Entry 1H2G (X-ray diffraction, 2.00 A resolution); this record covers chains A and B.

[Chain A]
Molecule: Penicillin G acylase alpha subunit
From: Escherichia coli
Notes: EC 3.5.1.11
UniProt: P06875 (PAC_ECOLI); residues 1-209 here correspond to UniProt positions 27-235 (UniProt number = residue number + 26)
Chain sequence (209 residues; numbered 1 to 209; the number before each row is that of its first residue):
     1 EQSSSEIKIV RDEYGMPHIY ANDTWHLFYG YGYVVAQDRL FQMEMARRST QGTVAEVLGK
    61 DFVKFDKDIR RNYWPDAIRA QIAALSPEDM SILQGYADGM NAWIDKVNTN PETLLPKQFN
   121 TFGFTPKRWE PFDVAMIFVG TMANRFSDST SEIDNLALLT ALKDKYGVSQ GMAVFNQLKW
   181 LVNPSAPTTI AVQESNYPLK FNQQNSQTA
Disordered / not traced: 1-2, 208-209
Metal / ion sites: Ca2+: Glu152 (shared with Asp73(B), Val75(B), Asp76(B), Pro205(B) of chain B)
Swiss-Prot annotation at these positions:
  - binding site (Ca(2+)): Glu152

[Chain B]
Molecule: Penicillin G acylase beta subunit
From: Escherichia coli
Notes: EC 3.5.1.11
UniProt: P06875 (PAC_ECOLI); residues 1-557 here correspond to UniProt positions 290-846 (UniProt number = residue number + 289)
Chain sequence (557 residues; row label = number of the first residue in the row):
     1 SNMWVIGKSK AQDAKAIMVN GPQFGWYAPA YTYGIGLHGA GYDVTGNTPF AYPGLVFGHN
    61 GVISWGSTAG LGDDVDIFAE RLSAEKPGYY LHNGKWVKML SREETITVKN GQAETFTVWR
   121 TVHGNILQTD QTTQTAYAKS RAWDGKEVAS LLAWTHQMKA KNWQEWTQQA AKQALTINWY
   181 YADVNGNIGY VHTGAYPDRQ SGHDPRLPVP GTGKWDWKGL LPFEMNPKVY NPQSGYIANW
   241 NNSPQKDYPA SDLFAFLWGG ADRVTEIDRL LEQKPRLTAD QAWDVIRQTS RQDLNLRLFL
   301 PTLQAATSGL TQSDPRRQLV ETLTRWDGIN LLNDDGKTWQ QPGSAILNVW LTSMLKRTVV
   361 AAVPMPFDKW YSASGYETTQ DGPTGSLNIS VGAKILYEAV QGDKSPIPQA VDLFAGKPQQ
   421 EVVLAALEDT WETLSKRYGN NVSNWKTPAM ALTFRANNFF GVPQAAAEET RHQAEYQNRG
   481 TENDMIVFSP TTSDRPVLAW DVVAPGQSGF IAPDGTVDKH YEDQLKMYEN FGRKSLWLTK
   541 QDVEAHKESQ EVLHVQR
Sequence notes: engineered mutation Leu71 (Phe360 in P06875)
Metal / ion sites: Ca2+: Asp73, Val75, Asp76, Pro205, Asp252 (shared with Glu152(A) of chain A)
Swiss-Prot annotation at these positions:
  - active site: Ser1 (Nucleophile)
  - binding site (Ca(2+)): Asp73, Val75, Asp76, Pro205, Asp252

[How chain A and chain B interact]
Residue-residue contacts - 342 pairs, chain A then chain B:
  Ser5(A) - Leu553(B)
  Ser5(A) - His554(B)
  Ser5(A) - Val555(B)  hydrogen bond (backbone-backbone)
  Glu6(A) - Val552(B)
  Glu6(A) - Leu553(B)
  Glu6(A) - His554(B)  salt bridge
  Ile7(A) - Glu551(B)
  Ile7(A) - Val552(B)
  Ile7(A) - Leu553(B)  hydrogen bond (backbone-backbone)
  Ile7(A) - Val555(B)  hydrophobic
  Lys8(A) - Gln550(B)
  Lys8(A) - Glu551(B)
  Ile9(A) - Gln550(B)
  Ile9(A) - Glu551(B)  hydrogen bond (backbone-backbone)
  Val10(A) - Val543(B)  hydrophobic
  Val10(A) - Lys547(B)
  Val10(A) - Ser549(B)
  Arg11(A) - Lys547(B)
  Arg11(A) - Glu548(B)  hydrogen bond (backbone-backbone)
  Arg11(A) - Ser549(B)  hydrogen bond (backbone-backbone)
  Asp12(A) - Trp537(B)
  Asp12(A) - His546(B)
  Asp12(A) - Glu548(B)
  Glu13(A) - His520(B)  hydrogen bond (backbone-side chain)
  Glu13(A) - His546(B)  hydrogen bond (backbone-backbone)
  Glu13(A) - Glu548(B)
  Tyr14(A) - Gln507(B)
  Tyr14(A) - His520(B)
  Tyr14(A) - Asp523(B)
  Tyr14(A) - Gln524(B)
  Tyr14(A) - Lys534(B)
  Gly15(A) - Gln507(B)
  Gly15(A) - His520(B)  hydrogen bond (backbone-side chain)
  Met16(A) - Gly34(B)
  Met16(A) - Ile35(B)
  Met16(A) - Gly36(B)
  Met16(A) - Thr45(B)
  Met16(A) - Gly46(B)
  Met16(A) - Leu536(B)  hydrophobic
  Pro17(A) - Tyr33(B)
  Pro17(A) - Gly34(B)
  Pro17(A) - Ile35(B)
  Pro17(A) - Gly36(B)  hydrogen bond (backbone-backbone)
  Pro17(A) - Gln507(B)
  His18(A) - Gly36(B)
  His18(A) - His38(B)
  His18(A) - Thr45(B)
  His18(A) - Trp537(B)  hydrogen bond (side chain-backbone)
  His18(A) - Val543(B)
  Ile19(A) - Ile35(B)  hydrophobic
  Ile19(A) - Gly36(B)  hydrogen bond (backbone-backbone)
  Ile19(A) - Leu37(B)
  Ile19(A) - His38(B)  hydrogen bond (backbone-backbone)
  Tyr20(A) - His38(B)
  Tyr20(A) - Lys540(B)
  Tyr20(A) - Val543(B)
  Ala21(A) - His38(B)  hydrogen bond (backbone-backbone)
  Ala21(A) - Gly39(B)
  Ala21(A) - Ala40(B)
  Asp23(A) - Ala40(B)
  Thr24(A) - Ala40(B)
  Trp25(A) - Val555(B)  hydrophobic
  Trp25(A) - Arg557(B)
  His26(A) - Val555(B)  hydrogen bond (side chain-backbone)
  Leu27(A) - His38(B)
  Leu27(A) - Gly39(B)
  Leu27(A) - Tyr42(B)  hydrophobic
  Phe28(A) - Pro53(B)
  Phe28(A) - Thr155(B)
  Tyr29(A) - Val555(B)  hydrophobic
  Tyr31(A) - Tyr33(B)  hydrophobic
  Tyr31(A) - Ile35(B)
  Tyr31(A) - Leu37(B)  hydrophobic
  Tyr31(A) - Thr48(B)
  Tyr31(A) - Ala51(B)  hydrogen bond (side chain-backbone)
  Tyr31(A) - Tyr52(B)  hydrogen bond (side chain-backbone)
  Tyr31(A) - Pro53(B)
  Tyr33(A) - Glu551(B)  hydrogen bond
  Val34(A) - Tyr33(B)  hydrogen bond (backbone-side chain)
  Val35(A) - Tyr33(B)  hydrogen bond (backbone-side chain)
  Val35(A) - Ala51(B)  hydrophobic
  Gln37(A) - Glu551(B)  hydrogen bond
  Asp38(A) - Tyr33(B)  hydrogen bond
  Asp38(A) - Gln507(B)  hydrogen bond
  Asp38(A) - Ser508(B)
  Asp38(A) - Gly509(B)  hydrogen bond (backbone-backbone)
  Asp38(A) - Phe510(B)
  Arg39(A) - Ala30(B)  hydrogen bond (side chain-backbone)
  Arg39(A) - Thr32(B)  hydrogen bond (side chain-backbone)
  Arg39(A) - Tyr33(B)
  Arg39(A) - Gly506(B)  hydrogen bond (side chain-backbone)
  Arg39(A) - Gln507(B)  hydrogen bond (side chain-backbone)
  Arg39(A) - Gly509(B)
  Phe41(A) - Gln464(B)
  Phe41(A) - Ala465(B)
  Gln42(A) - Pro29(B)  hydrogen bond (side chain-backbone)
  Gln42(A) - Ala30(B)  hydrogen bond (side chain-backbone)
  Gln42(A) - Gln464(B)  hydrogen bond
  Met43(A) - Phe50(B)
  Met45(A) - Val462(B)  hydrophobic
  Met45(A) - Pro463(B)
  Ala46(A) - Phe50(B)  hydrophobic
  Ser49(A) - Asn458(B)  hydrogen bond
  Ser49(A) - Phe460(B)
  Ser49(A) - Val462(B)
  Val54(A) - Val462(B)  hydrophobic
  Ala55(A) - Thr107(B)
  Ala55(A) - Val108(B)
  Ala55(A) - Lys109(B)  hydrogen bond (backbone-backbone)
  Glu56(A) - Thr107(B)  hydrogen bond (backbone-backbone)
  Glu56(A) - Lys109(B)
  Val57(A) - Lys109(B)
  Leu58(A) - Pro463(B)
  Gly59(A) - Val108(B)
  Gly59(A) - Lys109(B)
  Lys60(A) - Val108(B)
  Phe62(A) - Gly461(B)
  Phe62(A) - Pro463(B)
  Val63(A) - Val108(B)  hydrophobic
  Val63(A) - Glu114(B)
  Phe65(A) - Phe460(B)  hydrophobic
  Phe65(A) - Val462(B)  hydrophobic
  Asp66(A) - Ile106(B)
  Lys67(A) - Ile106(B)
  Lys67(A) - Glu114(B)  salt bridge
  Lys67(A) - Phe116(B)
  Ile69(A) - Phe460(B)  hydrophobic
  Arg70(A) - Arg102(B)  hydrogen bond (backbone-side chain)
  Arg70(A) - Glu104(B)  salt bridge
  Arg70(A) - Thr105(B)  hydrogen bond (side chain-backbone)
  Arg70(A) - Ile106(B)
  Arg71(A) - Phe116(B)
  Arg71(A) - Val118(B)
  Arg71(A) - Asn125(B)
  Asn72(A) - Asn125(B)
  Asn72(A) - Lys139(B)
  Asn72(A) - Arg141(B)  hydrogen bond (backbone-side chain)
  Tyr73(A) - Arg102(B)  hydrogen bond (backbone-side chain)
  Tyr73(A) - Asn125(B)  hydrogen bond (backbone-side chain)
  Trp74(A) - Ser101(B)
  Trp74(A) - Arg102(B)
  Trp74(A) - Val118(B)
  Trp74(A) - Arg120(B)
  Trp74(A) - Asn125(B)
  Pro75(A) - Arg102(B)
  Ile78(A) - Glu147(B)
  Gln81(A) - Gly145(B)  hydrogen bond (side chain-backbone)
  Gln81(A) - Lys146(B)
  Gln81(A) - Glu147(B)
  Gln81(A) - Val148(B)
  Leu85(A) - Leu152(B)  hydrophobic
  Asp89(A) - Leu152(B)
  Asp89(A) - His156(B)  salt bridge
  Ser91(A) - Arg557(B)  hydrogen bond
  Ile92(A) - Pro53(B)  hydrophobic
  Ile92(A) - Leu152(B)  hydrophobic
  Tyr96(A) - Ala51(B)  hydrogen bond (side chain-backbone)
  Pro111(A) - Pro513(B)
  Glu112(A) - Pro513(B)
  Thr113(A) - Pro513(B)
  Leu114(A) - Phe510(B)
  Leu115(A) - Pro513(B)
  Pro116(A) - Phe510(B)  hydrophobic
  Pro116(A) - Ile511(B)
  Lys117(A) - Ile511(B)  hydrogen bond (backbone-backbone)
  Lys117(A) - Ala512(B)
  Gln118(A) - Glu469(B)  hydrogen bond
  Gln118(A) - Ile511(B)
  Phe122(A) - Pro463(B)  hydrophobic
  Phe122(A) - Ala465(B)
  Ile137(A) - Phe50(B)  hydrophobic
  Ile137(A) - Tyr52(B)
  Phe138(A) - Tyr52(B)  hydrophobic
  Phe138(A) - Glu147(B)
  Phe138(A) - Leu151(B)  hydrophobic
  Phe138(A) - Trp154(B)  hydrophobic
  Val139(A) - Glu147(B)
  Gly140(A) - Phe460(B)
  Thr141(A) - Phe50(B)
  Thr141(A) - Tyr52(B)  hydrogen bond
  Thr141(A) - Phe459(B)
  Met142(A) - Tyr52(B)
  Met142(A) - Trp154(B)  hydrophobic
  Met142(A) - Leu175(B)  hydrophobic
  Met142(A) - Ile177(B)  hydrophobic
  Ala143(A) - Trp143(B)
  Ala143(A) - Leu175(B)  hydrophobic
  Asn144(A) - Arg141(B)
  Asn144(A) - Trp143(B)
  Arg145(A) - Phe24(B)  hydrogen bond (side chain-backbone)
  Arg145(A) - Tyr27(B)
  Arg145(A) - Tyr31(B)  hydrogen bond
  Arg145(A) - Phe459(B)
  Phe146(A) - Phe24(B)  hydrophobic
  Phe146(A) - Ala69(B)  hydrophobic
  Ser147(A) - Asp74(B)  hydrogen bond
  Ser147(A) - Trp143(B)  hydrogen bond (backbone-side chain)
  Ser147(A) - Leu175(B)
  Ser147(A) - Thr176(B)  hydrogen bond (side chain-backbone)
  Asp148(A) - Lys139(B)  salt bridge
  Asp148(A) - Arg141(B)  salt bridge
  Ser149(A) - Ser251(B)  hydrogen bond (backbone-side chain)
  Ser149(A) - Phe256(B)
  Thr150(A) - Val75(B)
  Thr150(A) - Asp252(B)  hydrogen bond
  Ser151(A) - Asp252(B)  hydrogen bond (backbone-side chain)
  Ser151(A) - Leu253(B)
  Ser151(A) - Phe254(B)  hydrogen bond (side chain-backbone)
  Glu152(A) - Val75(B)
  Glu152(A) - Asp76(B)
  Glu152(A) - Ile77(B)  hydrogen bond (side chain-backbone)
  Glu152(A) - Pro205(B)
  Glu152(A) - Arg206(B)
  Glu152(A) - Leu207(B)
  Glu152(A) - Pro208(B)
  Glu152(A) - Asp252(B)
  Ile153(A) - Gln128(B)
  Ile153(A) - Tyr137(B)  hydrophobic
  Asp154(A) - Phe367(B)
  Asp154(A) - Trp370(B)
  Asn155(A) - Arg206(B)  hydrogen bond (side chain-backbone)
  Asn155(A) - Leu207(B)
  Asn155(A) - Asp252(B)  hydrogen bond (side chain-backbone)
  Asn155(A) - Phe254(B)
  Leu156(A) - Leu207(B)
  Ala157(A) - Phe367(B)  hydrophobic
  Leu158(A) - Val363(B)  hydrophobic
  Leu158(A) - Phe367(B)  hydrophobic
  Leu158(A) - Trp370(B)  hydrophobic
  Leu158(A) - Tyr371(B)
  Leu159(A) - Leu207(B)  hydrophobic
  Ala161(A) - Pro364(B)
  Ala161(A) - Phe367(B)  hydrophobic
  Leu162(A) - Pro364(B)
  Tyr166(A) - Ala362(B)  hydrogen bond (side chain-backbone)
  Tyr166(A) - Val411(B)  hydrophobic
  Gln170(A) - Ala410(B)  hydrogen bond (side chain-backbone)
  Gln170(A) - Val411(B)
  Met172(A) - Arg206(B)
  Ala173(A) - Ala410(B)
  Val174(A) - Ala410(B)
  Val174(A) - Val411(B)  hydrophobic
  Phe175(A) - Arg206(B)
  Asn176(A) - Arg206(B)
  Gln177(A) - Pro408(B)
  Gln177(A) - Gln409(B)  hydrogen bond
  Gln177(A) - Ala410(B)  hydrogen bond (side chain-backbone)
  Gln177(A) - Val411(B)  hydrogen bond (side chain-backbone)
  Gln177(A) - Leu413(B)
  Leu178(A) - Leu257(B)
  Leu178(A) - Val359(B)  hydrophobic
  Leu178(A) - Val363(B)  hydrophobic
  Leu178(A) - Tyr371(B)
  Leu178(A) - Ile395(B)
  Lys179(A) - Arg206(B)  hydrogen bond (backbone-side chain)
  Lys179(A) - Ser251(B)  hydrogen bond (side chain-backbone)
  Lys179(A) - Asp252(B)
  Lys179(A) - Leu253(B)  hydrogen bond (side chain-backbone)
  Lys179(A) - Phe256(B)  hydrogen bond (side chain-backbone)
  Lys179(A) - Leu257(B)
  Trp180(A) - Leu257(B)
  Trp180(A) - Trp258(B)  hydrogen bond (side chain-backbone)
  Trp180(A) - Gly259(B)
  Trp180(A) - Glu398(B)
  Trp180(A) - Ile407(B)  hydrophobic
  Leu181(A) - Pro205(B)
  Leu181(A) - Arg206(B)
  Leu181(A) - Pro249(B)  hydrophobic
  Val182(A) - Asp247(B)
  Val182(A) - Tyr248(B)
  Val182(A) - Pro249(B)  hydrophobic
  Asn183(A) - Trp258(B)
  Asn183(A) - Gly259(B)
  Asn183(A) - Gly260(B)
  Asn183(A) - Glu398(B)  hydrogen bond
  Asn183(A) - Pro406(B)
  Asn183(A) - Ile407(B)
  Pro184(A) - Lys246(B)
  Pro184(A) - Pro406(B)  hydrophobic
  Ser185(A) - Gly260(B)  hydrogen bond (side chain-backbone)
  Ser185(A) - Glu398(B)
  Ser185(A) - Pro406(B)
  Ala186(A) - Trp258(B)
  Ala186(A) - Gly259(B)
  Pro187(A) - Asn242(B)  hydrogen bond (backbone-side chain)
  Pro187(A) - Ser243(B)
  Pro187(A) - Gly259(B)
  Pro187(A) - Asp262(B)
  Pro187(A) - Val264(B)  hydrophobic
  Pro187(A) - Thr265(B)
  Thr188(A) - Asn242(B)
  Thr188(A) - Ser243(B)
  Thr188(A) - Gln245(B)
  Thr188(A) - Lys246(B)
  Thr189(A) - Tyr190(B)
  Thr189(A) - Ile237(B)
  Thr189(A) - Ala238(B)  hydrogen bond (side chain-backbone)
  Thr189(A) - Asn239(B)  hydrogen bond
  Thr189(A) - Asn242(B)  hydrogen bond
  Thr189(A) - Ser243(B)  hydrogen bond (backbone-backbone)
  Thr189(A) - Pro244(B)
  Ile190(A) - Tyr190(B)  hydrophobic
  Ile190(A) - Pro227(B)
  Ile190(A) - Lys228(B)
  Ile190(A) - Val229(B)  hydrophobic
  Ile190(A) - Pro244(B)  hydrogen bond (backbone-backbone)
  Glu194(A) - Val229(B)
  Glu194(A) - Pro232(B)
  Glu194(A) - Gln233(B)  hydrogen bond (side chain-backbone)
  Ser195(A) - Gln245(B)  hydrogen bond
  Asn196(A) - Gln245(B)
  Asn196(A) - Lys246(B)
  Asn196(A) - Asp247(B)
  Tyr197(A) - Leu221(B)
  Tyr197(A) - Met225(B)
  Tyr197(A) - Gln245(B)  hydrogen bond (backbone-side chain)
  Tyr197(A) - Lys246(B)  hydrogen bond (backbone-backbone)
  Tyr197(A) - Asp247(B)
  Tyr197(A) - Tyr248(B)  hydrophobic
  Tyr197(A) - Pro249(B)
  Pro198(A) - Met225(B)  hydrophobic
  Leu199(A) - Leu221(B)  hydrophobic
  Leu199(A) - Met225(B)  hydrophobic
  Phe201(A) - Arg199(B)
  Phe201(A) - Pro249(B)  hydrophobic
  Asn202(A) - Gly202(B)
  Asn202(A) - Asp204(B)
  Asn202(A) - Pro205(B)
  Gln203(A) - Asp204(B)
  Gln203(A) - Arg206(B)  hydrogen bond (backbone-side chain)
  Gln204(A) - Asp204(B)  hydrogen bond (backbone-side chain)
  Asn205(A) - Asp204(B)  hydrogen bond (backbone-side chain)
  Asn205(A) - Leu207(B)
  Ser206(A) - Gly202(B)
  Gln207(A) - Gly202(B)
  Gln207(A) - His203(B)
  Gln207(A) - Asp204(B)  hydrogen bond (side chain-backbone)
  Gln207(A) - Leu207(B)  hydrogen bond (side chain-backbone)
  Gln207(A) - Pro208(B)  hydrogen bond (side chain-backbone)
  Gln207(A) - Val209(B)
  Gln207(A) - Pro210(B)
  Gln207(A) - Trp215(B)
Also at the interface, not in a pair above, chain A (143 interface residues in all): Asn22, Thr50, Gly52, Ile82, Leu93, Gln94, Lys106, Asn120, Val134, Ala135, Lys165, Val192
Also at the interface, not in a pair above, chain B (165 interface residues in all): Gln23, Leu100, Trp119, Leu127, Ala149, Ser150, Ala250, Lys394, Ala466, Glu468, Val503, Gly515, Met527, Gln556

[In short]
143 residues of chain A and 165 residues of chain B are in contact, with 84 hydrogen bonds and 6 salt bridges.
Polar contacts include Glu6(A)-His554(B), Lys67(A)-Glu114(B) and Arg70(A)-Glu104(B).
Chain A is Penicillin G acylase alpha subunit and chain B is Penicillin G acylase beta subunit, both from
Escherichia coli; the structure, Altered substrate specificity mutant of penicillin acylase, was determined by
X-ray diffraction.
